5XF4 - chains F and I of the 10 polymer chains in the assembly; structure by X-ray diffraction, 2.87 A resolution.

Chain F:
Name: Histone H4
From: Homo sapiens
UniProtKB: P62805 (H4_HUMAN); residues 0-102 here correspond to UniProt positions 1-103 (UniProt number = residue number + 1)
Chain sequence (103 residues; row label = number of the first residue in the row; numbering starts at 0):
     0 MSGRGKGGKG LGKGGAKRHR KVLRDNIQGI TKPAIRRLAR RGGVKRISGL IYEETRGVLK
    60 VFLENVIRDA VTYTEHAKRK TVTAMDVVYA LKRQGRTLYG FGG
Unresolved in the structure: 0-15
UniProt features mapped onto this chain:
  - DNA-binding region: Lys16 to Lys20
  - modified residue: Ser1 (N-acetylserine), Arg3 (Asymmetric dimethylarginine), Lys5 (N6-(2-hydroxyisobutyryl)lysine), Lys8 (N6-(2-hydroxyisobutyryl)lysine), Lys12 (N6-(2-hydroxyisobutyryl)lysine), Lys16 (N6-(2-hydroxyisobutyryl)lysine), Lys20 (N6,N6,N6-trimethyllysine), Lys31 (N6-(2-hydroxyisobutyryl)lysine), Lys44 (N6-(2-hydroxyisobutyryl)lysine), Ser47 (Phosphoserine), Tyr51 (Phosphotyrosine), Lys59 (N6-(2-hydroxyisobutyryl)lysine), Lys77 (N6-(2-hydroxyisobutyryl)lysine), Lys79 (N6-(2-hydroxyisobutyryl)lysine), Thr80 (Phosphothreonine), Tyr88 (Phosphotyrosine), Lys91 (N6-(2-hydroxyisobutyryl)lysine)
  - cross-link (Glycyl lysine isopeptide (Lys-Gly)): Lys12 (interchain with G-Cter in SUMO2), Lys20 (interchain with G-Cter in SUMO2), Lys31 (interchain with G-Cter in SUMO2), Lys59 (interchain with G-Cter in SUMO2), Lys79 (interchain with G-Cter in SUMO2), Lys91 (interchain with G-Cter in SUMO2)

Chain I:
Molecule: 145-nt DNA strand
Sequence (145 nucleotides; each row starts with the number of its first residue; numbers below 1 keep their minus sign (DA-72 is residue -72)):
   -72 ATCAATATCC ACCTGCAGAT ACTACCAAAA GTGTATTTGG AAACTGCTCC ATCAAAAGGC
   -12 ATGTTCAGCT GAATCAGCTG AACATGCCTT TTGATGGAGC AGTTTCCAAA TACACTTTTG
    48 GTAGTATCTG CAGGTGGATA TTGAT

Interface between chain F and chain I:
Pairs across the interface (12; chain F residue first):
  Arg35(F) - DA8(I)  salt bridge to the phosphate
  Arg45(F) - DT6(I)  base contact
  Arg45(F) - DG7(I)  hydrogen bond to the sugar
  Arg45(F) - DA8(I)  phosphate contact
  Ile46(F) - DG7(I)  sugar contact
  Ile46(F) - DA8(I)  hydrogen bond to the phosphate
  Ser47(F) - DG7(I)  phosphate contact
  Gly48(F) - DG7(I)  hydrogen bond to the phosphate
  Arg78(F) - DA28(I)  phosphate contact
  Lys79(F) - DC27(I)  phosphate contact
  Lys79(F) - DA28(I)  hydrogen bond to the phosphate
  Thr80(F) - DA28(I)  hydrogen bond to the phosphate
Also at the interface, not in a pair above, chain F (10 interface residues in all): Lys44, Tyr51

Summary:
Chain F and chain I form an interface of 10 and 5 residues respectively; the contacts include 5 hydrogen bonds
and 1 salt bridge. Polar contacts include Arg45(F)-DG7(I), Ile46(F)-DA8(I) and Gly48(F)-DG7(I). Curated
annotation (UniProt) lists a DNA-binding region on chain F.
Chain F is Histone H4 (Homo sapiens) and chain I is a 145-nt DNA strand; the structure, Nucleosome core
particle with an adduct of a binuclear RAPTA (Ru-arene-phosphaadamantane) compound having a
1,2-diphenylethylenediamine linker ..., was determined by X-ray diffraction together with 5XF3, 5XF5 and 5XF6
from the same study.
